8QK3 - chains B and D of the 5 polymer chains in the assembly; structure by electron microscopy, 3.20 A resolution.

Chain B:
Protein: Fiber protein
Source organism: Human adenovirus 11
Reference sequence: P35774 (SPIKE_ADE1P); residue numbers follow UniProt; this construct covers 1-325
Amino-acid sequence (325 residues; numbered 1 to 325; the number before each row is that of its first residue):
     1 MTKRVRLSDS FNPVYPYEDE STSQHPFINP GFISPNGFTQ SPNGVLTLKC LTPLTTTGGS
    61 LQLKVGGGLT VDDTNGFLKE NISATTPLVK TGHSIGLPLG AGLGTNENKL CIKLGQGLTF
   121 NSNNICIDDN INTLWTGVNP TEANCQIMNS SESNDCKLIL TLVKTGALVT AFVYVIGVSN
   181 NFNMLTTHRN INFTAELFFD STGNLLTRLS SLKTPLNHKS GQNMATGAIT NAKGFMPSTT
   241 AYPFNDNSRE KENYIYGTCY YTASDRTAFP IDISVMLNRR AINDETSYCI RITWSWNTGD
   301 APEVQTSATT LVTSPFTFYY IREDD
Not modelled in the structure: 1-128

Chain D:
Protein: Desmoglein-2
Source organism: Homo sapiens
Reference sequence: Q14126 (DSG2_HUMAN); residues -48 to 1069 here correspond to UniProt positions 1-1118 (UniProt number = residue number + 49)
Amino-acid sequence (1118 residues; row label = number of the first residue in the row; numbers below 1 keep their minus sign (Met-48 is residue -48)):
   -48 MARSPGRAYA LLLLLICFNV GSGLHLQVLS TRNENKLLPK HPHLVRQKRA WITAPVALRE
    12 GEDLSKKNPI AKIHSDLAEE RGLKITYKYT GKGITEPPFG IFVFNKDTGE LNVTSILDRE
    72 ETPFFLLTGY ALDARGNNVE KPLELRIKVL DINDNEPVFT QDVFVGSVEE LSAAHTLVMK
   132 INATDADEPN TLNSKISYRI VSLEPAYPPV FYLNKDTGEI YTTSVTLDRE EHSSYTLTVE
   192 ARDGNGEVTD KPVKQAQVQI RILDVNDNIP VVENKVLEGM VEENQVNVEV TRIKVFDADE
   252 IGSDNWLANF TFASGNEGGY FHIETDAQTN EGIVTLIKEV DYEEMKNLDF SVIVANKAAF
   312 HKSIRSKYKP TPIPIKVKVK NVKEGIHFKS SVISIYVSES MDRSSKGQII GNFQAFDEDT
   372 GLPAHARYVK LEDRDNWISV DSVTSEIKLA KLPDFESRYV QNGTYTVKIV AISEDYPRKT
   432 ITGTVLINVE DINDNCPTLI EPVQTICHDA EYVNVTAEDL DGHPNSGPFS FSVIDKPPGM
   492 AEKWKIARQE STSVLLQQSE KKLGRSEIQF LISDNQGFSC PEKQVLTLTV CECLHGSGCR
   552 EAQHDSYVGL GPAAIALMIL AFLLLLLVPL LLLMCHCGKG AKGFTPIPGT IEMLHPWNNE
   612 GAPPEDKVVP SFLPVDQGGS LVGRNGVGGM AKEATMKGSS SASIVKGQHE MSEMDGRWEE
   672 HRSLLSGRAT QFTGATGAIM TTETTKTARA TGASRDMAGA QAAAVALNEE FLRNYFTDKA
   732 ASYTEEDENH TAKDCLLVYS QEETESLNAS IGCCSFIEGE LDDRFLDDLG LKFKTLAEVC
   792 LGQKIDINKE IEQRQKPATE TSMNTASHSL CEQTMVNSEN TYSSGSSFPV PKSLQEANAE
   852 KVTQEIVTER SVSSRQAQKV ATPLPDPMAS RNVIATETSY VTGSTMPPTT VILGPSQPQS
   912 LIVTERVYAP ASTLVDQPYA NEGTVVVTER VIQPHGGGSN PLEGTQHLQD VPYVMVRERE
   972 SFLAPSSGVQ PTLAMPNIAV GQNVTVTERV LAPASTLQSS YQIPTENSMT ARNTTVSGAG
  1032 VPGPLPDFGL EESGHSNSTI TTSSTRVTKH STVQHSYS
Not modelled in the structure: -48 to 99, 338-1069

Interface between chain B and chain D:
Residue-residue contacts - 16 pairs, chain B then chain D:
  Arg189(B) - Pro321(D)
  Asp265(B) - Lys313(D)
  Asp265(B) - Arg316(D)  salt bridge
  Arg266(B) - Lys313(D)
  Thr267(B) - Lys313(D)
  Thr267(B) - Arg316(D)
  Thr267(B) - Ser317(D)
  Ala268(B) - Ser317(D)  hydrogen bond (backbone-side chain)
  Phe269(B) - Arg316(D)
  Phe269(B) - Ser317(D)
  Pro270(B) - Ser317(D)
  Gly299(B) - Tyr319(D)
  Gly299(B) - Pro321(D)
  Asp300(B) - Arg316(D)  salt bridge
  Ala301(B) - Arg316(D)
  Pro302(B) - Arg316(D)
Interface residues without a listed pair, chain B (12 interface residues in all): Thr298
The authors on this interface:
  - hot spots on chain B (mutagenesis) - D265A (KD = 7.218 x 10-5): decreased binding to Desmoglein-2 (chain D)

Summary:
Chain B and chain D form an interface of 12 and 5 residues respectively, with 1 hydrogen bond and 2 salt
bridges. Polar contacts include Asp265(B)-Arg316(D), Asp300(B)-Arg316(D) and Ala268(B)-Ser317(D). The paper
reports that D265A of chain B reduces binding to Desmoglein-2 (chain D).
Here chain B is Fiber protein (Human adenovirus 11) and chain D is Desmoglein-2 (Homo sapiens). Entry 8QK3
(Human Adenovirus type 11 fiber knob in complex with its cell receptors, Desmoglein-2 and CD46) was determined
by electron microscopy together with 8QJX and 8QJY from the same study.
